PDB entry 7CFT | electron microscopy, 3.90 A resolution | chains A and B of the 6 polymer chains in the assembly

[Chain A (and B)]
Protein: Acid-sensing ion channel 1
From: Homo sapiens
Notes: chain B of this document is another copy of the same molecule, construct and numbering; everything in this record applies to it too
UniProt: P78348 (ASIC1_HUMAN); residue numbers follow UniProt; this construct covers 1-468
Amino-acid sequence (477 residues; each row starts with the number of its first residue; numbers below 1 keep their minus sign (Met-8 is residue -8)):
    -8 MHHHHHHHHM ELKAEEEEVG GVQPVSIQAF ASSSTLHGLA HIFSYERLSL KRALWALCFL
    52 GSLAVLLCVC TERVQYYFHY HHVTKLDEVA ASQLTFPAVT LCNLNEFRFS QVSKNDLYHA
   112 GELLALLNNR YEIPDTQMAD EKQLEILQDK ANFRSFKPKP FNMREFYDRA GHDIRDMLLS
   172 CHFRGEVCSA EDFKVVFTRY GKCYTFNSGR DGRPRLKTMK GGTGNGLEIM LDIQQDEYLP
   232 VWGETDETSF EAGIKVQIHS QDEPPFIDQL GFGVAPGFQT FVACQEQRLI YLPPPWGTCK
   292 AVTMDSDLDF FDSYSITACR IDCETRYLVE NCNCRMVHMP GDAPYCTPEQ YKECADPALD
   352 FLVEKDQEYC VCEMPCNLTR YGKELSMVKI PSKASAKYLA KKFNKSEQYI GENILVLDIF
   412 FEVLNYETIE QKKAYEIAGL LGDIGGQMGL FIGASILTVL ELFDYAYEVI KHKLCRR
Not modelled in the structure: -8 to 47, 466-468
Differences from the reference sequence: initiating methionine (-8); expression tag (-7 to 0)
Cystine bridges: Cys93-Cys194, Cys172-Cys179, Cys290-Cys367, Cys310-Cys363, Cys314-Cys361, Cys323-Cys345, Cys325-Cys337
Covalently attached groups: N-acetylglucosamine (NAG) linked to Asn368, Asn395
Curated features (UniProtKB/Swiss-Prot):
  - motif: Gly444 to Ser446 (GAS motif)
  - site: Glu79 (Involved in channel desensitization), Phe352 (Involved in the inhibition by the spider venom psalmotoxin-1), Asp357 (Involved in proton-dependent gating)
  - glycosylation (N-linked (GlcNAc...) asparagine): Asn368, Asn395
  - mutagenesis: Gln102 (Q102R: Decreased inhibition by mambalgin-1; when associated with E-167), Arg155 (R155L/F: Decreased inhibition by mambalgin-1), Asp167 (D167E: Decreased inhibition by mambalgin-1; when associated with R-102), Asp347 (D347A: Loss of inhibition by mambalgin-1. Changed pH-gating as lower pH is required for activation), Asp351 (D351G: Decreased inhibition by mambalgin-1. Changed pH-gating as lower pH is required for activation), Phe352 (F352L: Complete loss in the shift of pH for both activation and desensitization by the spider venom psalmotoxin-1. Decreased inhibition by mambalgin-1), Asp357 (D357A/N: Changed pH-gating as lower pH is required for activation), Tyr360 (Y360A: Loss of inhibition by mambalgin-1)
What the authors report for this chain:
  - conformationally variable residues (helix shift): Asp347, Asp351, Phe352

[How chain A and chain B interact]
Pairs across the interface (67; chain A residue first):
  Lys76(A) - His73(B)
  Leu77(A) - Thr75(B)  hydrogen bond (backbone-side chain)
  Asp78(A) - His73(B)  salt bridge
  Glu79(A) - Tyr282(B)  hydrogen bond
  Glu79(A) - Arg371(B)  salt bridge
  Ala81(A) - Met365(B)  hydrophobic
  Arg175(A) - Asp357(B)  salt bridge
  Met210(A) - Asp357(B)
  Lys211(A) - Val354(B)
  Lys211(A) - Gln358(B)
  Gly213(A) - Gln260(B)
  Thr214(A) - Asp259(B)
  Met221(A) - Phe241(B)  hydrophobic
  Phe269(A) - Ala266(B)  hydrophobic
  Phe269(A) - Phe269(B)  hydrophobic
  Gln270(A) - Glu242(B)  hydrogen bond
  Leu376(A) - Leu376(B)
  Ser377(A) - Phe263(B)
  Ser377(A) - Gly264(B)
  Met378(A) - Gly264(B)
  Met378(A) - Val265(B)
  Met378(A) - Ala266(B)  hydrogen bond (backbone-backbone)
  Met378(A) - Met378(B)  hydrophobic
  Val379(A) - Leu95(B)  hydrophobic
  Val379(A) - Glu242(B)
  Val379(A) - Gly264(B)
  Lys380(A) - Glu242(B)
  Lys380(A) - Ala243(B)  hydrogen bond (backbone-backbone)
  Lys380(A) - Ala266(B)
  Lys380(A) - Pro267(B)
  Lys380(A) - Glu403(B)
  Ile381(A) - Phe241(B)
  Ile381(A) - Glu242(B)
  Ser383(A) - Gln226(B)
  Ser383(A) - Phe241(B)  hydrogen bond (side chain-backbone)
  Ser383(A) - Glu242(B)  hydrogen bond (side chain-backbone)
  Ser383(A) - Ala243(B)  hydrogen bond (side chain-backbone)
  Lys384(A) - Gln226(B)  hydrogen bond (backbone-side chain)
  Lys384(A) - Gln399(B)
  Lys384(A) - Glu403(B)
  Ala385(A) - Tyr229(B)  hydrophobic
  Ala385(A) - Leu230(B)
  Ala385(A) - Val232(B)
  Ser386(A) - Val232(B)
  Ser386(A) - Phe241(B)
  Lys388(A) - Ala130(B)
  Tyr389(A) - Val232(B)
  Tyr389(A) - Glu235(B)
  Tyr389(A) - Phe241(B)  hydrophobic
  Leu390(A) - Phe241(B)  hydrophobic
  Lys392(A) - Gln128(B)  hydrogen bond (side chain-backbone)
  Lys392(A) - Met129(B)  hydrogen bond (side chain-backbone)
  Asn416(A) - Arg371(B)
  Ala429(A) - Arg64(B)
  Leu432(A) - Leu441(B)
  Ile435(A) - Leu441(B)  hydrophobic
  Gly436(A) - Leu441(B)
  Met439(A) - Leu441(B)  hydrophobic
  Ser446(A) - Gly440(B)
  Ser446(A) - Leu441(B)  hydrogen bond (side chain-backbone)
  Ser446(A) - Phe442(B)  hydrogen bond (side chain-backbone)
  Ser446(A) - Ile443(B)
  Ser446(A) - Gly444(B)
  Ile447(A) - Leu441(B)  hydrogen bond (backbone-backbone)
  Leu448(A) - Phe50(B)  hydrophobic
  Leu448(A) - Phe442(B)
  Leu448(A) - Ile443(B)
Interface residues without a listed pair, chain A (43 interface residues in all): Thr75, Phe272, Glu375, Glu413, Val414, Leu415, Leu451
Interface residues without a listed pair, chain B (51 interface residues in all): Cys49, Val74, Leu77, Trp233, Gly234, Ser240, Gly244, Lys246, Leu261, Leu353, Glu359, Lys374

[Summary]
43 residues of chain A face 51 of chain B across their interface; the contacts include 14 hydrogen bonds and 3
salt bridges. Among the polar pairs are Asp78(A)-His73(B), Glu79(A)-Arg371(B) and Arg175(A)-Asp357(B).
N-acetylglucosamine is covalently linked to Asn368(A) and Asn395(A). The paper reports conformational
variability at Asp347(A), Asp351(A) and Phe352(A).
Chain A and chain B are both Acid-sensing ion channel 1 (Homo sapiens); the structure, Cryo-EM strucutre of
human acid-sensing ion channel 1a in complex with snake toxin Mambalgin1 at pH ..., was determined by electron
microscopy, deposited together with 7CFS.
